PDB entry 7S00 | X-ray diffraction, 3.30 A resolution | chains e and F of the 8 polymer chains in the assembly

[Chain e]
Protein: DNA-directed RNA polymerase beta subunit
Source organism: Bacillus phage AR9
Reference sequence: A0A172JI16 (A0A172JI16_9CAUD); residues 1-496 here = UniProt positions 1-496
Amino-acid sequence (496 residues; numbered 1 to 496; the number before each row is that of its first residue):
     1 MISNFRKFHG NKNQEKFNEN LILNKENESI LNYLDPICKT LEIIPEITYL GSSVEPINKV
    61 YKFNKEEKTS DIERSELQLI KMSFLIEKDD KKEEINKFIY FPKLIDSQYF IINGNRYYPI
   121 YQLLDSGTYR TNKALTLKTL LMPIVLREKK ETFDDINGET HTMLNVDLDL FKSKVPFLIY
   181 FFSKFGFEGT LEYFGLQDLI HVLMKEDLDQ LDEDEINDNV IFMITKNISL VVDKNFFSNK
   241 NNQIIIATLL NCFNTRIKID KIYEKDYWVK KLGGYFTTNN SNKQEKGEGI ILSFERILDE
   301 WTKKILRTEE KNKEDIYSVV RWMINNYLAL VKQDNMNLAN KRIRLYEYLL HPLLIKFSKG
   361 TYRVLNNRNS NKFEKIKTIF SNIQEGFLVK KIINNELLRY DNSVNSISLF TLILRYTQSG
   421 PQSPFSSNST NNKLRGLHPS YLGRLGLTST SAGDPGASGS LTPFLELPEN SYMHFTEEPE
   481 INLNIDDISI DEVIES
Disordered / not traced: 485-496

[Chain F]
Protein: DNA-directed RNA polymerase
Source organism: Bacillus phage AR9
Notes: EC 2.7.7.6
Reference sequence: A0A172JI62 (A0A172JI62_9CAUD); residues 1-631 here = UniProt positions 1-631
Amino-acid sequence (631 residues; numbered 1 to 631; the number before each row is that of its first residue):
     1 MEKTYNLNDI LLSNEYEKIK EDIKEEIIND MASKKVKYSN TSEFAKNDFL KDEFIDLVVD
    61 GETYEITYGN LITLLIVARP FNHFKVPMTE DLLFDLSDLK EYQNYYTTLL EHFGYSNEIK
   121 SIIKDVISEL AIFSGDINVT FGNTVSIKSL IDLGNKVKRF RELLHYRLPN DEALEFNDIE
   181 AIIKKNLDEI MKILSETDNM LRYYIDSGAG INSKQFGQVL SLVGSKPDLF GKIIPYPINT
   241 SFLRGLDVRS FYINALGARK ALITNYQQVR NSGYLTRKIS MLLMDTKLID LDDCGSHENN
   301 YLSINVENKD VLKRFSKRSY LNNNGELVEI DINDESLIGQ VIKIPSPTTC ASNEGVCRKC
   361 YGKLFDINKD LNIGMIAVLL LTDPLTQRLL SAKHLLETRS SKIDWGTNFE ENFIVNRNLI
   421 YPKVYNGTVI IKEDDFKEDE ETEEQVFDTF TLKSGNRFIS ISSPMRLFLN KDLKKQLDES
   481 FYNIEEMQFE IPLNKLDEGD SFATFIMDNN ELSKPLREIK DLIETNKYIK DHNVNEVVNY
   541 FIYLLNESGI NIQSVHSELI IREMMKLDDS DRTQFKNDKM PDYEIFRITD ANLKGDSLSR
   601 SLLFEQVKKQ LTTLDYDTFN KTKSSILDKL L
Disordered / not traced: 597-631
Ion coordination: Zn2+: Cys294, Cys350, Cys357

[Chain e / chain F interface]
Contacting residue pairs - 22 pairs, chain e then chain F:
  Lys133(e) with Asp472(F), salt bridge
  Ser427(e) with Tyr266(F)
  Asn432(e) with Gln267(F); Met507(F)
  Arg435(e) with Arg259(F), hydrogen bond (backbone-side chain); Ile263(F); Tyr266(F)
  Gly436(e) with Leu229(F)
  Leu437(e) with Tyr252(F), hydrogen bond (backbone-side chain); Ala255(F), hydrophobic; Leu256(F), hydrophobic; Arg259(F)
  His438(e) with Tyr252(F), hydrogen bond (backbone-side chain)
  Pro439(e) with Tyr252(F)
  Leu442(e) with Tyr252(F), hydrophobic
  Leu447(e) with Arg259(F), hydrogen bond (backbone-side chain)
  Thr450(e) with Arg259(F), hydrogen bond
  Gly453(e) with Tyr266(F)
  Asp454(e) with Tyr266(F)
  Pro455(e) with Leu262(F); Tyr266(F)
  Gly456(e) with Arg259(F)
Also at the interface, not in a pair above, chain e (20 interface residues in all): Asn132, Gly446, Thr448, Ser449, Ala452
Also at the interface, not in a pair above, chain F (13 interface residues in all): Val248, Phe251

[In short]
Chain e and chain F form an interface of 20 and 13 residues respectively, with 5 hydrogen bonds and 1 salt
bridge. Polar pairs include Lys133(e)-Asp472(F), Arg435(e)-Arg259(F) and Leu437(e)-Tyr252(F). Cys294(F),
Cys350(F) and Cys357(F) form the Zn2+ site.
Here chain e is DNA-directed RNA polymerase beta subunit and chain F is DNA-directed RNA polymerase, both from
Bacillus phage AR9. Entry 7S00 (X-ray structure of the phage AR9 non-virion RNA polymerase core) was
determined by X-ray diffraction, deposited together with 7S01, 7UM0 and 7UM1.
